Entry 8I6S (electron microscopy, 4.40 A resolution (low resolution: residue-level contacts below are approximate; hydrogen-bond / salt-bridge calls are withheld)); this record covers chains B and D of the 5 polymer chains in the assembly.

Chain B (and D):
Protein: Cell division ATP-binding protein FtsE
Source organism: Pseudomonas aeruginosa
Notes: chain D of this document is another copy of the same molecule, construct and numbering; everything in this record applies to it too
UniProtKB: A0A069QBX1 (A0A069QBX1_PSEAI); residues 1-223 here = UniProt positions 1-223
Chain sequence (223 residues; numbered 1 to 223; the number before each row is that of its first residue):
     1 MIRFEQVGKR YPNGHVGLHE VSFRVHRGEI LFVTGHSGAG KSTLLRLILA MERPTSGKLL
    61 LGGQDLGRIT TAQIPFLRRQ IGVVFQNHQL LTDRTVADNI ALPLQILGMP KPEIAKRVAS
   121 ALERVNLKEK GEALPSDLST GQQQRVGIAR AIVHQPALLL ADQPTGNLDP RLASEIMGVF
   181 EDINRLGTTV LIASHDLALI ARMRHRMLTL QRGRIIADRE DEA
Unresolved in the structure: 223
Construct notes: engineered mutation Gln163 (Glu in A0A069QBX1)
Metal / ion sites: Mg2+ site 1: Ala39 (together with ATP); Mg2+ site 2: Thr140 (together with ATP) (shared with Ser42(D) of chain D)
Small-molecule neighbours:
  - ATP (adenosine-5'-triphosphate), molecule 1: Tyr11, Asn13, His15, His36, Ser37, Gly38, Ala39, Gly40, Lys41, Ser42, Thr43, His195
  - ATP, molecule 2: Lys130, Ser136, Asp137, Leu138, Ser139, Thr140, Gly141, Gln142

Interface between chain B and chain D:
Contacting residue pairs (40; chain B residue first):
  Asn13(B) with Asp137(D)
  His15(B) with Lys130(D)
  Gly35(B) with Asp169(D)
  His36(B) with Asp169(D)
  Ser37(B) with Arg145(D); Asp169(D); Leu172(D)
  Ser42(B) with Thr140(D)
  Gln86(B) with His88(D); Asn167(D)
  Asn87(B) with His88(D); Gln89(D)
  His88(B) with Gln86(D)
  Glu129(B) with Gly14(D); His15(D)
  Lys130(B) with His15(D)
  Asp137(B) with Asn13(D)
  Ser139(B) with Ser37(D)
  Thr140(B) with Ser42(D); Gln86(D)
  Gln142(B) with Ser37(D)
  Arg145(B) with Ser37(D)
  Gln163(B) with Gly166(D); Asn167(D)
  Asn167(B) with Gln86(D); Gln163(D); His195(D)
  Leu168(B) with His195(D)
  Asp169(B) with Gly35(D); His36(D); His195(D)
  Pro170(B) with His195(D)
  Leu172(B) with His36(D); Ser37(D)
  His195(B) with Asn167(D); Leu168(D); Asp169(D); Pro170(D)
  Asp196(B) with Pro170(D)
  Leu197(B) with Pro170(D)
Interface residues without a listed pair, chain B (29 interface residues in all): Phe85, Gly141, Gln143, Leu199
Interface residues without a listed pair, chain D (26 interface residues in all): Asn87, Gln142, Thr165, Asp196

In short:
29 residues of chain B and 26 residues of chain D are in contact. Bound to chain B: ATP.
Both chains are Cell division ATP-binding protein FtsE (Pseudomonas aeruginosa). Entry 8I6S (Cryo-EM structure
of Pseudomonas aeruginosa FtsE(E163Q)X/EnvC complex with ATP in peptidisc) was determined by electron
microscopy (same publication as 8I6O, 8I6Q and 8I6R).
